5R47 - chains C and E of the 5 polymer chains in the assembly; structure by X-ray diffraction, 1.10 A resolution.

[Chain C]
Name: gamma-chymotrypsin
Source organism: Bos taurus
Notes: EC 3.4.21.1
UniProtKB: P00766 (CTRA_BOVIN); residue numbers follow UniProt; this construct covers 149-245
Amino-acid sequence (97 residues; numbered 149 to 245; the number before each row is that of its first residue):
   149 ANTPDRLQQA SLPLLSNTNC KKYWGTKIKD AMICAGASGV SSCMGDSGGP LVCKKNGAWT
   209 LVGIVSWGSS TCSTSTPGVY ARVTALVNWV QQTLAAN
Disulfide bonds: C168-C182, C191-C220
Small-molecule neighbours: malonic acid (MLA): V238, Q239, L242
Curated features (UniProtKB/Swiss-Prot):
  - active site: S195 (Charge relay system)

[Chain E]
Name: peptide TPGVY
Source organism: Bos taurus
Amino-acid sequence (5 residues; each row starts with the number of its first residue):
   224 TPGVY

[Interface between chain C and chain E]
Contacting residue pairs - 25 pairs, chain C then chain E:
  W172(C) with T224(E); P225(E), hydrophobic
  S189(C) with Y228(E)
  S190(C) with Y228(E), hydrogen bond (backbone-side chain)
  C191(C) with Y228(E)
  M192(C) with V227(E); Y228(E)
  G193(C) with Y228(E), hydrogen bond (backbone-backbone)
  S195(C) with Y228(E), hydrogen bond (side chain-backbone)
  S214(C) with V227(E); Y228(E)
  W215(C) with G226(E); V227(E), hydrophobic; Y228(E)
  G216(C) with P225(E); G226(E), hydrogen bond (backbone-backbone); V227(E); Y228(E)
  S217(C) with T224(E); G226(E); Y228(E), hydrogen bond (backbone-side chain)
  S218(C) with T224(E), hydrogen bond (backbone-backbone); P225(E), hydrogen bond (side chain-backbone); G226(E)
  C220(C) with Y228(E)
Interface residues without a listed pair, chain C (15 interface residues in all): K175, V213

[Overview]
Chain C and chain E form an interface of 15 and 5 residues respectively, with 7 hydrogen bonds. Polar pairs
include S190(C)-Y228(E), G193(C)-Y228(E) and S195(C)-Y228(E). Ligands of chain C: malonic acid. Curated
annotation (UniProt) lists active-site residue S195(C) on chain C.
Here chain C is gamma-chymotrypsin and chain E is peptide TPGVY, both from Bos taurus. Entry 5R47 (Crystal
Structure of deuterated gamma-Chymotrypsin at pH 5.6, cryo temperature) was determined by X-ray diffraction.
